5DBA - chains A and P of the 4 polymer chains in the assembly; structure by X-ray diffraction, 1.97 A resolution.

Chain A:
Name: DNA polymerase beta
Source organism: Homo sapiens
Notes: EC 2.7.7.7, 4.2.99.-
UniProtKB: P06746 (DPOLB_HUMAN); residue numbers follow UniProt; this construct covers 1-335
Amino-acid sequence (335 residues; each row starts with the number of its first residue):
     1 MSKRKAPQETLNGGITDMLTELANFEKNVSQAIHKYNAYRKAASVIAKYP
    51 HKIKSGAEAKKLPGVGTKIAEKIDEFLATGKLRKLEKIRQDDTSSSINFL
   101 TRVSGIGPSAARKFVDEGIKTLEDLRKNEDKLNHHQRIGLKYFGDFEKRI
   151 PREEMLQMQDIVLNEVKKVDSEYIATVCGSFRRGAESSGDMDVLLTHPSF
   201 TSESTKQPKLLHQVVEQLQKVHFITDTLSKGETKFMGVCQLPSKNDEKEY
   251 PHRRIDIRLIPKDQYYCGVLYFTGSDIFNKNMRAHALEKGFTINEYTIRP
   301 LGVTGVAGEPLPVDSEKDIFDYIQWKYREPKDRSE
Disordered / not traced: 1-6, 205-206
Metal / ion sites: Na+ site 1: Lys-60, Leu-62, Val-65 (shared with 1 residue of chain D); Na+ site 2: Thr-101, Val-103, Ile-106 (shared with DG9(P) of chain P)
UniProt features mapped onto this chain:
  - region: Arg-183 to Asp-192 (DNA-binding)
  - active site: Lys-72 (Nucleophile)
  - binding site (K(+)): Lys-60, Leu-62, Val-65, Thr-101, Val-103, Ile-106
  - binding site (Na(+)): Lys-60, Leu-62, Val-65, Thr-101, Val-103, Ile-106
  - binding site (dATP): Arg-149, Ser-180, Arg-183, Gly-189, Asp-190
  - binding site (dCTP): Arg-149, Ser-180, Arg-183, Gly-189, Asp-190
  - binding site (dGTP): Arg-149, Ser-180, Arg-183, Gly-189, Asp-190, Asp-192
  - binding site (dTTP): Arg-149, Ser-180, Arg-183, Gly-189, Asp-190
  - binding site (Mg(2+)): Asp-190, Asp-192, Asp-256
  - modified residue: Lys-72 (N6-acetyllysine), Arg-83 (Omega-N-methylarginine), Arg-152 (Omega-N-methylarginine)
  - cross-link (Glycyl lysine isopeptide (Lys-Gly)): Lys-41 (interchain with G-Cter in ubiquitin), Lys-61 (interchain with G-Cter in ubiquitin), Lys-81 (interchain with G-Cter in ubiquitin)
  - natural variant: Leu-22 (L22P: Found in a gastric cancer sample; uncertain significance), Tyr-39 (Y39C: Found in a gastric cancer sample; uncertain significance), Gly-118 (G118V: Decreased DNA-directed DNA polymerase activity), Arg-137 (R137Q: Decreased function in base-excision repair), Arg-149 (R149I: Decreased DNA-directed DNA polymerase activity), Asp-160 (D160N: Found in a gastric cancer sample; uncertain significance), Cys-239 (C239R: Found in a gastric cancer sample; uncertain significance), Lys-289 (K289M: Found in a colon cancer sample; uncertain significance), Asn-294 (N294D: Found in a gastric cancer sample; uncertain significance), Glu-295 (E295K: Found in a gastric cancer sample; uncertain significance)
  - mutagenesis: Phe-25 (F25W: No effect on 5'-dRP lyase activity. Decreased ssDNA binding), His-34 (H34G: Decreased 5'-dRP lyase activity. Decreased ssDNA binding), Lys-35 (K35A: Decreased 5'-dRP lyase activity. Decreased ssDNA binding. Loss of 5'-dRP lyase activity; when associated with A-68 and A-72. Decreased ssDNA binding; when associated with A-68 and A-72 ...), Tyr-39 (Y39F: No effect on 5'-dRP lyase activity; Y39Q: Abolishes DNA polymerase and 5'-dRP lyase activity), Lys-41 (K41R: Abolishes ubiquitination; when associated with R-61 and R-81), Lys-60 (K60A: Decreased 5'-dRP lyase activity. Decreased ssDNA binding), Lys-61 (K61R: Abolishes ubiquitination; when associated with R-41 and R-81), Lys-68 (K68A: No effect on 5'-dRP lyase activity. Decreased ssDNA binding. Loss of 5'-dRP lyase activity; when associated with A-35 and A-72. Decreased ssDNA binding; when associated with A-35 and A-72 ...), Glu-71 (E71Q: No effect on 5'-dRP lyase activity. No effect on structure shown by circular dichroism. No effect on ssDNA binding), Lys-72 (K72A: Severely reduced 5'-dRP lyase activity. Does not affect ssDNA binding. Loss of 5'-dRP lyase activity; when associated with A-35 and A-68. Decreased ssDNA binding ...), Glu-75 (E75A: Slightly decreased 5'-dRP lyase activity. Decreased ssDNA binding. No effect on structure shown by circular dichroism), Lys-81 (K81R: Abolishes ubiquitination; when associated with R-41 and R-61), 5 further mutagenesis entries in UniProt

Chain P:
Molecule: 10-nt DNA strand
Sequence (10 nucleotides; row label = number of the first residue in the row):
     1 GCTGATGCGA
Metal / ion sites: Na+: DG9 (shared with Thr-101(A), Val-103(A), Ile-106(A) of chain A)

Interface between chain A and chain P:
Pairs across the interface - 15 pairs, chain A then chain P:
  Val-103(A) with DG9(P), phosphate contact
  Ser-104(A) with DG9(P), phosphate contact
  Gly-105(A) with DC8(P), sugar contact; DG9(P), hydrogen bond to the phosphate
  Ile-106(A) with DG9(P), phosphate contact
  Gly-107(A) with DC8(P), hydrogen bond to the phosphate
  Pro-108(A) with DC8(P), phosphate contact
  Ser-109(A) with DG7(P), phosphate contact; DC8(P), hydrogen bond to the phosphate
  Ala-110(A) with DC8(P), hydrogen bond to the phosphate
  His-135(A) with DG9(P), sugar contact
  Lys-234(A) with DG9(P), base contact
  Met-236(A) with DA10(P), sugar contact
  Arg-254(A) with DA10(P), salt bridge to the phosphate
  Asp-256(A) with DA10(P), sugar contact
Also at the interface, not in a pair above, chain A (14 interface residues in all): Arg-258

In short:
Chain A and chain P form an interface of 14 and 4 residues respectively; the contacts include 4 hydrogen bonds
and 1 salt bridge. Polar pairs include Gly-105(A)/DG9(P), Gly-107(A)/DC8(P) and Ser-109(A)/DC8(P).
Here chain A is DNA polymerase beta (Homo sapiens) and chain P is a 10-nt DNA strand. Entry 5DBA (Structure of
human DNA polymerase beta Host-Guest complex with the dG base paired with a dT) was determined by X-ray
diffraction together with 5DB6, 5DB7, 5DB8, 5DB9, 5DBB and 5DBC from the same study.
